2IH3 - chains A and B of the 3 polymer chains in the assembly; structure by X-ray diffraction, 1.72 A resolution.

Chain A:
Name: FAB Heavy Chain
Organism: Mus musculus
Notes: antibody fragment or engineered binder
Sequence (219 residues; row label = number of the first residue in the row):
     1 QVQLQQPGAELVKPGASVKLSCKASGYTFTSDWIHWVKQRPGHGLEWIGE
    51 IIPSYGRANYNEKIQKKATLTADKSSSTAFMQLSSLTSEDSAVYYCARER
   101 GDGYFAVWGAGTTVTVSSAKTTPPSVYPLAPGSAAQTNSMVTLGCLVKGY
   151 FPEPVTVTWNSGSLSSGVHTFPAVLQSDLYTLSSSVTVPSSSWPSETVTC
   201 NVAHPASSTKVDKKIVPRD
Disulfide bonds: C22-C96, C145-C200

Chain B:
Name: FAB Light Chain
Organism: Mus musculus
Notes: antibody fragment or engineered binder
Sequence (212 residues; each row starts with the number of its first residue):
     1 DILLTQSPAILSVSPGERVSFSCRASQSIGTDIHWYQQRTNGSPRLLIKY
    51 ASESISGIPSRFSGSGSGTDFTLSINSVESEDIANYYCQQSNRWPFTFGS
   101 GTKLEIKRADAAPTVSIFPPSSEQLTSGGASVVCFLNNFYPKDINVKWKI
   151 DGSERQNGVLNSWTDQDSKDSTYSMSSTLTLTKDEYERHNSYTCEATHKT
   201 STSPIVKSFNRN
Disulfide bonds: C23-C88, C134-C194

Interface between chain A and chain B:
Contacting residue pairs (74; chain A residue first):
  H35(A) with F96(B)
  Q39(A) with Q38(B), hydrogen bond; Y87(B)
  H43(A) with Y87(B)
  G44(A) with Y87(B)
  L45(A) with Y87(B), hydrophobic; F98(B)
  W47(A) with W94(B), hydrophobic; P95(B), hydrophobic
  E50(A) with W94(B), hydrogen bond
  N59(A) with W94(B)
  Y60(A) with W94(B)
  Y95(A) with Q38(B), hydrogen bond; G42(B), hydrogen bond (side chain-backbone); S43(B)
  E99(A) with F96(B)
  D102(A) with Y50(B), hydrogen bond (backbone-side chain)
  G103(A) with H34(B), hydrogen bond (backbone-side chain); Q89(B), hydrogen bond (backbone-side chain); S91(B); F96(B)
  Y104(A) with H34(B); Y36(B); L46(B), hydrophobic; K49(B), hydrogen bond; Y50(B); Q89(B)
  F105(A) with Y36(B), hydrogen bond (backbone-side chain); L46(B); Q89(B); F96(B), hydrophobic; F98(B), hydrophobic
  W108(A) with Y36(B); P44(B); F98(B), hydrophobic
  G109(A) with S43(B)
  Y127(A) with S121(B); E123(B); Q124(B); S127(B)
  P128(A) with S121(B); E123(B)
  L129(A) with F118(B); V133(B), hydrophobic; F135(B), hydrophobic
  A130(A) with F118(B); P119(B)
  Q136(A) with K207(B)
  T142(A) with S116(B); F118(B)
  L143(A) with F135(B)
  L146(A) with S131(B)
  K148(A) with Q124(B)
  H169(A) with N137(B); N138(B), hydrogen bond; S174(B), hydrogen bond
  F171(A) with F135(B), hydrophobic; N137(B); S162(B); T164(B); S174(B); M175(B); S176(B)
  P172(A) with S162(B), hydrogen bond (backbone-side chain); W163(B)
  V174(A) with L160(B), hydrophobic; N161(B)
  Q176(A) with L160(B)
  S183(A) with F135(B)
  S184(A) with F135(B)
  S185(A) with F135(B); N137(B), hydrogen bond
  K213(A) with E123(B), salt bridge
  R218(A) with P120(B)
Also at the interface, not in a pair above, chain A (43 interface residues in all): V37, E62, A106, P131, G132, G144, T170
Also at the interface, not in a pair above, chain B (39 interface residues in all): D167

In short:
Chain A and chain B form an interface of 43 and 39 residues respectively; the contacts include 13 hydrogen
bonds and 1 salt bridge. Among the polar pairs are K213(A)-E123(B), Q39(A)-Q38(B) and E50(A)-W94(B).
Here chain A is FAB Heavy Chain and chain B is FAB Light Chain, both from Mus musculus. Entry 2IH3 (Ion
selectivity in a semi-synthetic K+ channel locked in the conductive conformation) was determined by X-ray
diffraction together with 2IH1 from the same study.
